PDB entry 5E8F | X-ray diffraction, 2.10 A resolution | chains A and D

# Chain A
Name: Retinal rod rhodopsin-sensitive cGMP 3', 5'-cyclic phosphodiesterase subunit delta
Source organism: Homo sapiens
Notes: EC 3.1.4.35
UniProtKB: O43924 (PDE6D_HUMAN); residues 2-150 here = UniProt positions 2-150
Chain sequence (149 residues; each row starts with the number of its first residue):
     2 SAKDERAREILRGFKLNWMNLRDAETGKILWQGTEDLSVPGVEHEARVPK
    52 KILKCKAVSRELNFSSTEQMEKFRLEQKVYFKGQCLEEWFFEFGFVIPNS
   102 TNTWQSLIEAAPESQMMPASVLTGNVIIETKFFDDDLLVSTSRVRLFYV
Not modelled in the structure: 2-3
Ligand contacts: geran-8-yl geran (GER): F15, L17, M20, L22, W32, S39, A47, V49, I53, V59, R61, L63, L76, Q78, I129, T131, F133, S143, V145, L147, Y149
Curated features (UniProtKB/Swiss-Prot):
  - region: R144 to V150 (Required for association with membranes)
What the authors report for this chain:
  - conformationally variable residues (side-chain flip): L17, F133
  - binding site for geran-8-yl geran: L17, F133

# Chain D
Name: Cone cGMP-specific 3', 5'-cyclic phosphodiesterase subunit alpha'
Source organism: Homo sapiens
Notes: EC 3.1.4.35
UniProtKB: P51160 (PDE6C_HUMAN); residues 851-855 here = UniProt positions 851-855
Chain sequence (5 residues; each row starts with the number of its first residue):
   851 KSKTC
Modified / non-standard residues: C855 (O-methylcysteine; CMT)
Glycans and other covalent adducts: geran-8-yl geran (GER) linked to C855

# Interface between chain A and chain D
Pairs across the interface - 26 pairs, chain A then chain D:
  I53(A) with C855(D)
  L54(A) with T854(D); C855(D)
  C56(A) with C855(D)
  V59(A) with C855(D)
  V80(A) with T854(D)
  E88(A) with S852(D), hydrogen bond; K853(D), hydrogen bond (side chain-backbone); T854(D), hydrogen bond
  W90(A) with K851(D); S852(D)
  I109(A) with S852(D); C855(D)
  E110(A) with K851(D), salt bridge; S852(D), hydrogen bond (backbone-backbone)
  A111(A) with S852(D); C855(D)
  A112(A) with K851(D); S852(D), hydrogen bond (backbone-backbone); K853(D)
  Q116(A) with K853(D)
  M117(A) with S852(D); K853(D)
  M118(A) with K853(D), hydrogen bond (backbone-backbone); T854(D)
  Y149(A) with T854(D), hydrogen bond (side chain-backbone)
Interface residues without a listed pair, chain A (16 interface residues in all): L123
The authors on this interface:
  - interface residues, chain A: E88(A)

# In short
The interface between chain A and chain D involves 16 residues on one side and 5 on the other; the contacts
include 7 hydrogen bonds and 1 salt bridge. Polar contacts include E110(A)-K851(D), E88(A)-S852(D) and
E88(A)-K853(D). From the paper: a binding site for geran-8-yl geran at L17(A) and F133(A); the interface
residue E88(A).
Here chain A is Retinal rod rhodopsin-sensitive cGMP 3', 5'-cyclic phosphodiesterase subunit delta and chain D
is Cone cGMP-specific 3', 5'-cyclic phosphodiesterase subunit alpha', both from Homo sapiens. Entry 5E8F
(Structure of Fully modified geranylgeranylated PDE6C Peptide in complex with PDE6D) was determined by X-ray
diffraction.
